PDB entry 9BYM | electron microscopy, 3.11 A resolution | chains E and G of the 18 polymer chains in the assembly

Chain E:
Name: ATP synthase subunit beta
Organism: Sus scrofa
Notes: EC 7.1.2.2
UniProtKB: A0A8D1JU29 (A0A8D1JU29_PIG); residues -89 to 480 here correspond to UniProt positions 1-570 (UniProt number = residue number + 90)
Chain sequence (570 residues; each row starts with the number of its first residue; numbers below 1 keep their minus sign (Met-89 is residue -89)):
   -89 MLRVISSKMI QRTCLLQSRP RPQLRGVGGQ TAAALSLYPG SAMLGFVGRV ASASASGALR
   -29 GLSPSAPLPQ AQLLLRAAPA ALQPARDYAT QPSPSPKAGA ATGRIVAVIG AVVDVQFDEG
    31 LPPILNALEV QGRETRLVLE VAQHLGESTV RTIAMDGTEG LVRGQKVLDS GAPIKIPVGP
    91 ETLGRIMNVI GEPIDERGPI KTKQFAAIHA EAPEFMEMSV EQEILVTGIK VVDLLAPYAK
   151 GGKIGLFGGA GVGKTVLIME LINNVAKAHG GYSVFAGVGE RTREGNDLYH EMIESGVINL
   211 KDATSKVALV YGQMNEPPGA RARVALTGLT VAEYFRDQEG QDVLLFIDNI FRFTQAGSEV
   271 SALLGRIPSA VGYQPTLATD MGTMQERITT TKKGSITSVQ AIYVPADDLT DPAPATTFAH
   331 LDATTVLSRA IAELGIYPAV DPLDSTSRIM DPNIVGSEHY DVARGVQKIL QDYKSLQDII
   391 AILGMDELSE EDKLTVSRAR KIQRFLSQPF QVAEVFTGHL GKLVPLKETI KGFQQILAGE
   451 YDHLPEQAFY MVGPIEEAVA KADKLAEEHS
Not modelled in the structure: -89 to 9, 477-480

Chain G:
Name: ATP synthase subunit gamma
Organism: Sus scrofa
UniProtKB: A0A8D0YCC0 (A0A8D0YCC0_PIG); residues 0-272 here correspond to UniProt positions 1-273 (UniProt number = residue number + 1)
Chain sequence (273 residues; numbered 0 to 272; the number before each row is that of its first residue; numbering starts at 0):
     0 MATLKDITRR LKSIKNIQKI TKSMKMVAAA KYARAERDLK PARVYGIGSL ALYEKADIKV
    60 PEDKKKHLII GVSSDRGLCG AIHSSVAKQI KSEVANLTAA GKEVKIVGVG DKIRGILHRT
   120 HSDQFLVTFK EVGRKPPTFG DASVIALELL NSGYEFDEGS IIFNRFRSVI SYKTEEKPIF
   180 SLDTVASAES MSIYDDIDAD VLRNYQEYSL ANIIYYSLKE STTSEQSARM TAMDNASKNA
   240 SEMIDKLTLT FNRTRQAVIT KELIEIISGA AAL
Not modelled in the structure: 0

How chain E and chain G interact:
Pairs across the interface (18):
  Ile277(E) - Ile266(G)  hydrophobic
  Pro278(E) - Leu262(G)  hydrophobic
  Pro278(E) - Ile266(G)
  Ala280(E) - Thr259(G)
  Val281(E) - Ile258(G)
  Val281(E) - Thr259(G)  hydrogen bond (backbone-side chain)
  Gly282(E) - Leu262(G)
  Ala316(E) - Arg254(G)
  Asp318(E) - Asn251(G)
  Asp318(E) - Arg254(G)  salt bridge
  Asp318(E) - Gln255(G)  hydrogen bond
  Thr320(E) - Gln255(G)  hydrogen bond
  Asp321(E) - Arg254(G)  salt bridge
  Asp321(E) - Gln255(G)
  Pro322(E) - Gln255(G)
  Asp388(E) - Lys24(G)  salt bridge
  Ile392(E) - Met25(G)  hydrophobic
  Ile392(E) - Ala28(G)  hydrophobic

Overview:
12 residues of chain E and 10 residues of chain G are in contact, with 3 hydrogen bonds and 3 salt bridges.
Polar pairs include Asp318(E)-Arg254(G), Asp321(E)-Arg254(G) and Asp388(E)-Lys24(G).
Chain E is ATP synthase subunit beta and chain G is ATP synthase subunit gamma, both from Sus scrofa; the
structure, Cryo-EM structure of ATP synthase non-stator state, was determined by electron microscopy.
